6TO8 - chains B and A; structure by electron microscopy, 3.36 A resolution.

[Chain B]
Name: Adaptor protein Rcc01688
From: Rhodobacter capsulatus DE442
UniProtKB: D5ATZ4 (D5ATZ4_RHOCB); residue numbers follow UniProt; this construct covers 1-197
Chain sequence (197 residues; each row starts with the number of its first residue):
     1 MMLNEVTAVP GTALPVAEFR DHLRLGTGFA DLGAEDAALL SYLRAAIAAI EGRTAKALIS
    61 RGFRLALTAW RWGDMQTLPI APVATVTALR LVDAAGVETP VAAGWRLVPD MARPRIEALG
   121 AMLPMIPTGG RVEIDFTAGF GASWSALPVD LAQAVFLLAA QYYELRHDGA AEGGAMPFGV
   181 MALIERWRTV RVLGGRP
Disordered / not traced: 24-35, 172-174

[Chain A]
Name: Portal protein Rcc01684
From: Rhodobacter capsulatus DE442
UniProtKB: D5ATZ0 (D5ATZ0_RHOCB); numbering as in UniProt (aligned over 1-396)
Chain sequence (396 residues; numbered 1 to 396; the number before each row is that of its first residue):
     1 MGLNFFRKAA PEVRTEPVAE RKASVTGRIV AMASGAGRPV WGPRDTVSLM RTGFAGNPVG
    61 FRSVKLIAEA TAAVPLICQD AERRYEIHPV LDLLRRPNAG QGRAELFEAL IGQILLSGNG
   121 YLEAVCPEPG VPRELHVLRS DRMAVVPGAD GWPVGYDYTV GGRKHRFDMT GHPDPICHIK
   181 SFHPTDDHYG LSPMQAAAVA LDVHNAASAW SKALLDNAAR PSGAIIYKGA DGQGVLAPEQ
   241 YERLIFEMET HHQGARNAGR PMLLEGGLDW KPMGFSPSDM EFHETKAAAA REIALAFGVP
   301 PMLIGIPGDA TYANYAEANR AFYRLTVLPL LTRVSAALAW WLSGYLGAQI ELKPDLDQVP
   361 ALAVERDQLW ARIGAAGFLS NSEKRVLLGL PPTAEG
Disordered / not traced: 1-23, 80-89, 394-396

[How chain B and chain A interact]
Contacting residue pairs (2; chain B residue first):
  R196(B) - D216(A)  hydrogen bond (side chain-backbone)
  R196(B) - N217(A)

[Overview]
The interface between chain B and chain A involves 1 residues on one side and 2 on the other; the contacts
include 1 hydrogen bond. Its one hydrogen-bonded contact is R196(B)-D216(A).
Chain B is Adaptor protein Rcc01688 and chain A is Portal protein Rcc01684, both from Rhodobacter capsulatus
DE442; the structure, Neck of empty GTA particle computed with C12 symmetry, was determined by electron
microscopy (same publication as 6TB9, 6TBA, 6TE8, 6TE9, 6TEB, 6TEH and 3 further entries).
